PDB entry 8TC3 | electron microscopy, 2.57 A resolution | chains A and B

# Chain A (and B)
Molecule: Nitrogenase iron protein, Fluorescent protein plum
From: Azotobacter vinelandii DJ
Notes: fragment: nitrogenase + C-terminal mPlum tag; chain B of this document is another copy of the same molecule, construct and numbering; everything in this record applies to it too
UniProt: chimeric construct of C1DGZ6, Q5S3G7: residues 0-289 from C1DGZ6 (C1DGZ6_AZOVD) positions 1-290 (UniProt number = residue number + 1); residues 293-517 from Q5S3G7 positions 2-226 (UniProt number = residue number - 291)
Chain sequence (518 residues; row label = number of the first residue in the row; numbering starts at 0):
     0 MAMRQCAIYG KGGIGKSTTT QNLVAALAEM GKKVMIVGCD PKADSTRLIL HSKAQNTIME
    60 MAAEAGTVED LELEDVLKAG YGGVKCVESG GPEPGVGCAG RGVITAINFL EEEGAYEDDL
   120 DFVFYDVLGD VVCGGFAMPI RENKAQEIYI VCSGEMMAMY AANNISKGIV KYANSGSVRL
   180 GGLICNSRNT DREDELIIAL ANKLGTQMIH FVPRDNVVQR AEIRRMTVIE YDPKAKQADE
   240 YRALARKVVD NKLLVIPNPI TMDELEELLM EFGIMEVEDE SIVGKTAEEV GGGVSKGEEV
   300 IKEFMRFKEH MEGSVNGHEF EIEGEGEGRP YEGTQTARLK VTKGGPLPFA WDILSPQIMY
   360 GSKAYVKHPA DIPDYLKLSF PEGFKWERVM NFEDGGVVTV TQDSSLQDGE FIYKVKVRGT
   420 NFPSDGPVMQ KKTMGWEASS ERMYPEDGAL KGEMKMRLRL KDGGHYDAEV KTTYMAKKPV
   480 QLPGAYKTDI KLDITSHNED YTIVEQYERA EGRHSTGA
Unresolved in the structure: 0-1, 117-118, 275-517
Sequence notes: linker (290-292)
Metal / ion sites: 4Fe-4S cluster Fe: Cys97, Cys132 (shared with Cys97(B), Cys132(B) of chain B)
Residues lining bound ligands: 4Fe-4S cluster (SF4): Gly96, Cys97, Ala98, Cys132, Gly133, Gly134, Phe135

# Chain A / chain B interface
Contacting residue pairs - 45 pairs, chain A then chain B:
  Pro40(A) - Tyr159(B)
  Lys41(A) - Met155(B)
  Lys41(A) - Met156(B)
  Lys41(A) - Tyr159(B)
  Lys41(A) - Met261(B)
  Lys52(A) - Glu265(B)  salt bridge
  Glu92(A) - Val131(B)
  Pro93(A) - Val131(B)
  Pro93(A) - Asn163(B)
  Pro93(A) - Lys166(B)
  Pro93(A) - Gly167(B)
  Gly94(A) - Val131(B)  hydrogen bond (backbone-backbone)
  Gly94(A) - Cys132(B)
  Gly94(A) - Gly133(B)
  Gly94(A) - Ala136(B)
  Gly94(A) - Tyr171(B)  hydrogen bond (backbone-side chain)
  Val95(A) - Gly133(B)
  Val95(A) - Lys170(B)
  Val95(A) - Tyr171(B)
  Gly96(A) - Cys132(B)
  Gly96(A) - Gly133(B)  hydrogen bond (backbone-backbone)
  Asp129(A) - Asp129(B)
  Val130(A) - Pro40(B)  hydrophobic
  Val130(A) - Phe135(B)  hydrophobic
  Val131(A) - Pro93(B)
  Val131(A) - Gly94(B)  hydrogen bond (backbone-backbone)
  Cys132(A) - Gly94(B)
  Cys132(A) - Gly96(B)
  Gly133(A) - Gly94(B)
  Gly133(A) - Val95(B)
  Gly133(A) - Gly96(B)  hydrogen bond (backbone-backbone)
  Phe135(A) - Val130(B)  hydrophobic
  Ala136(A) - Gly94(B)
  Met156(A) - Lys41(B)
  Tyr159(A) - Pro40(B)
  Tyr159(A) - Lys41(B)
  Asn163(A) - Pro93(B)
  Lys166(A) - Pro93(B)
  Gly167(A) - Pro93(B)
  Lys170(A) - Glu92(B)
  Lys170(A) - Val95(B)
  Tyr171(A) - Gly94(B)  hydrogen bond (side chain-backbone)
  Tyr171(A) - Val95(B)
  Asp262(A) - Lys52(B)  salt bridge
  Glu265(A) - Lys52(B)
Also at the interface, not in a pair above, chain A (25 interface residues in all): Pro91
Also at the interface, not in a pair above, chain B (27 interface residues in all): Pro91, Ala98

# Summary
Chain A and chain B form an interface of 25 and 27 residues respectively, with 6 hydrogen bonds and 2 salt
bridges. Among the polar pairs are Lys52(A)-Glu265(B), Asp262(A)-Lys52(B) and Gly94(A)-Tyr171(B). Chain A
binds 4Fe-4S cluster. Cys97(A) and Cys132(A) form the 4Fe-4S cluster Fe site.
Chain A and chain B are both Nitrogenase iron protein, Fluorescent protein plum (Azotobacter vinelandii DJ);
the structure, CryoEM structure of nucleotide-free form of the nitrogenase iron protein from A. vinelandii,
was determined by electron microscopy, deposited together with 8DFC, 8DFD and 8DBY.
